PDB entry 4F24 | X-ray diffraction, 2.51 A resolution | chain A

# Chain A
Name: Clumping factor B
Organism: Staphylococcus aureus
Reference sequence: Q6GDH2 (CLFB_STAAR); numbering as in UniProt (aligned over 197-542)
Chain sequence (363 residues; each row starts with the number of its first residue):
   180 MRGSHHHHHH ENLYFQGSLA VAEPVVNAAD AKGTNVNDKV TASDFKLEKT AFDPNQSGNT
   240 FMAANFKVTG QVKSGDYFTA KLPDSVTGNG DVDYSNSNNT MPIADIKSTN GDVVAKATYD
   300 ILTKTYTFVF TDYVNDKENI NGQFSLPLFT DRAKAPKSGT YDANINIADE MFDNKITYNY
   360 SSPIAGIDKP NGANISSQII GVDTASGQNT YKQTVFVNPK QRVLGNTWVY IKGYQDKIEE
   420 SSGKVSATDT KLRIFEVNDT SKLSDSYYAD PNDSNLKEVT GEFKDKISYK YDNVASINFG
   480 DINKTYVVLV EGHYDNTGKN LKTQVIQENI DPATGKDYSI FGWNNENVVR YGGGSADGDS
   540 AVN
Disordered / not traced: 180-200, 535-542
Construct notes: expression tag (180-196)
Metal / ion sites: Mg2+ site 1: V219, A347; Mg2+ site 2: N370, N508, D516; Mg2+ site 3 near N388 (its only coordinating residue here); Mg2+ site 4: N405, N477; Mg2+ site 5: Y468, Y470
Reported in the primary citation:
  - self-association interface (contacts with another copy of this molecule): Q235

# Overview
V219 and A347 coordinate Mg2+ site 1. The Mg2+ site 2 is built by N370, N508 and D516. From the paper: a
self-association interface involving Q235.
Chain A is Clumping factor B (Staphylococcus aureus); the structure, Crystal structures reveal the
multi-ligand binding mechanism of the Staphylococcus aureus ClfB, was determined by X-ray diffraction,
deposited together with 4F1Z, 4F20 and 4F27.
